1OFK - chain A; structure by X-ray diffraction, 1.80 A resolution.

Chain A:
Molecule: Myoglobin
From: Physeter catodon
UniProtKB: P02185 (MYG_PHYCA); residue numbers follow UniProt; this construct covers 1-153
Chain sequence (154 residues; each row starts with the number of its first residue; numbering starts at 0):
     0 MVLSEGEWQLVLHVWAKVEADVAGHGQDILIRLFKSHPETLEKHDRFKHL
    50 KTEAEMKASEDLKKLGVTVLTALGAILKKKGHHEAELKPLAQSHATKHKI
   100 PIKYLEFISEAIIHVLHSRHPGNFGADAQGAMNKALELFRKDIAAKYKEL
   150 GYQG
Construct notes: engineered mutation His-43 (Phe in P02185), Leu-64 (His in P02185), Asn-122 (Asp in P02185)
Metal / ion sites: heme Fe near His-93 (its only coordinating residue here)
Small-molecule neighbours: heme (HEM): Thr-39, Lys-42, His-43, Arg-45, Leu-64, Thr-67, Val-68, Ala-71, Leu-72, Leu-89, Ser-92, His-93, His-97, Ile-99, Tyr-103, Leu-104, Ile-107, Phe-138

Overview:
Bound to chain A: heme.
Chain A is Myoglobin (Physeter catodon); the structure, Recombinant sperm whale myoglobin F43H, H64L mutant
(met), was determined by X-ray diffraction (same publication as 1OFJ).
